PDB entry 1GE6 | X-ray diffraction, 2.20 A resolution | chain A

== Chain A ==
Protein: Peptidyl-lys metalloendopeptidase
Source organism: Grifola frondosa
Notes: EC 3.4.24.20
UniProt: P81054 (PLMP_GRIFR); numbering as in UniProt (aligned over 1-167)
Sequence (167 residues; numbered 1 to 167; the number before each row is that of its first residue):
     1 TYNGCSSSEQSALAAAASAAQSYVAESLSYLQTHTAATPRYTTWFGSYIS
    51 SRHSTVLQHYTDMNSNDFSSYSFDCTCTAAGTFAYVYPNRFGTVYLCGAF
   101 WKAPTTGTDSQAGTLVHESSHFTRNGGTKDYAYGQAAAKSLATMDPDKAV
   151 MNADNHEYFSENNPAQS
Not modelled in the structure: 1-4
Disulfides: Cys5-Cys75, Cys77-Cys97
Covalent attachments: alpha-D-mannopyranose (MAN) linked to Thr42
Ion coordination: Zn2+: His117, His121, Asp130

== Summary ==
Alpha-D-mannopyranose is covalently linked to Thr42. His117, His121 and Asp130 form the Zn2+ site.
Chain A is Peptidyl-lys metalloendopeptidase (Grifola frondosa); the structure, Zinc peptidase from grifola
frondosa, was determined by X-ray diffraction, deposited together with 1G12, 1GE5 and 1GE7.
